7TQT - chains m and s of the 22 polymer chains in the assembly; structure by electron microscopy, 4.10 A resolution (low resolution: residue-level contacts below are approximate; hydrogen-bond / salt-bridge calls are withheld).

[Chain m]
Name: VP1
From: Coxsackievirus A21
Notes: EC 3.4.22.29, 3.6.1.15, 3.4.22.28, 2.7.7.48
Reference sequence: Q7T7N6 (Q7T7N6_9ENTO); residues 1-298 here correspond to UniProt positions 582-879 (UniProt number = residue number + 581)
Chain sequence (298 residues; each row starts with the number of its first residue):
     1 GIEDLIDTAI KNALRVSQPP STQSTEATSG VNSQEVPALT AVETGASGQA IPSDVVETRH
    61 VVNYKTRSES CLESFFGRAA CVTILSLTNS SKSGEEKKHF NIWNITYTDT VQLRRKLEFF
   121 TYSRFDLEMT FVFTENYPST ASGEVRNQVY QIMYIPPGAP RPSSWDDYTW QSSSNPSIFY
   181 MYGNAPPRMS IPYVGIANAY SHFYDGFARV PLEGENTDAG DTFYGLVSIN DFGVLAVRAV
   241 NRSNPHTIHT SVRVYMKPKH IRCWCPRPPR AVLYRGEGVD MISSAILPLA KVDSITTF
Unresolved in the structure: 1-18, 214-217
Sequence notes: conflict Ala290 (Thr871 in Q7T7N6)

[Chain s]
Name: VP3
From: Coxsackievirus A21
Notes: EC 3.4.22.29, 3.6.1.15, 3.4.22.28, 2.7.7.48
Reference sequence: Q7T7N6 (Q7T7N6_9ENTO); residues 1-240 here correspond to UniProt positions 342-581 (UniProt number = residue number + 341)
Chain sequence (240 residues; numbered 1 to 240; the number before each row is that of its first residue):
     1 GLPTMNTPGS NQFLTSDDFQ SPCALPNFDV TPPIHIPGEV KNMMELAEID TLIPMNAVDG
    61 KVNTMEMYQI PLNDNLSKAP IFCLSLSPAS DKRLSHTMLG EILNYYTHWT GSIRFTFLFC
   121 GSMMATGKLL LSYSPPGAKP PTNRKDAMLG THIIWDLGLQ SSCSMVAPWI SNTVYRRCAR
   181 DDFTEGGFIT CFYQTRIVVP ASTPTSMFML GFVSACPDFS VRLLRDTPHI SQSKLIGRTQ
Unresolved in the structure: 236-240
Sequence notes: conflict Arg225 (Lys566 in Q7T7N6)

[Interface between chain m and chain s]
Contacting residue pairs - 65 pairs, chain m then chain s:
  Pro156(m) with Thr107(s); Leu224(s); Arg225(s)
  Pro157(m) with Ala179(s); Arg225(s)
  Gly158(m) with Ala179(s); Arg225(s)
  Ala159(m) with Arg225(s); Asp226(s)
  Pro160(m) with Asp226(s); Thr227(s); Pro228(s)
  Ser163(m) with Lys234(s)
  Asp166(m) with Lys234(s)
  Asp167(m) with Lys234(s)
  Tyr168(m) with Ile230(s); Ser231(s); Gln232(s)
  Thr169(m) with Asp226(s)
  Gln171(m) with Gln232(s)
  Ser172(m) with Asp226(s)
  Ser173(m) with Asp226(s)
  Ser174(m) with Arg225(s); Asp226(s)
  Asn175(m) with Thr15(s); Arg225(s); Asp226(s)
  Pro176(m) with Thr15(s)
  Ser177(m) with Phe13(s); Leu14(s); Thr15(s)
  Ile178(m) with Gln12(s); Phe13(s); Leu14(s)
  Phe179(m) with Gln12(s); Phe13(s)
  Asn184(m) with Ser10(s); Asn11(s)
  Ala185(m) with Ser10(s)
  Pro186(m) with Pro8(s); Gly9(s)
  Pro187(m) with Gln12(s)
  Arg188(m) with Thr7(s); Pro8(s); Gly9(s); Gln12(s)
  Met189(m) with Leu14(s)
  Val194(m) with His108(s)
  Gly195(m) with Arg222(s)
  Ile196(m) with His108(s); Thr173(s); Val174(s); Tyr175(s); Arg177(s)
  Asn198(m) with Val174(s)
  Tyr204(m) with Phe183(s)
  Ala208(m) with Asp182(s); Phe183(s)
  Arg209(m) with Asp182(s)
  Leu212(m) with Ala138(s); Lys139(s)
  Phe223(m) with Asp182(s)
  Ile229(m) with Arg177(s); Phe183(s)
  Asp231(m) with Arg177(s)
Also at the interface, not in a pair above, chain m (37 interface residues in all): Tyr193
Also at the interface, not in a pair above, chain s (34 interface residues in all): Tyr105, Arg176, Leu223, Ser233

[In short]
37 residues of chain m and 34 residues of chain s are in contact.
Chain m is VP1 and chain s is VP3, both from Coxsackievirus A21; the structure, Coxsackievirus A21 capsid
subdomain in complex with mouse polyclonal antibody pAbC-5, was determined by electron microscopy together
with 7TQS and 7TQU from the same study.
